PDB entry 8RC3 | electron microscopy, 3.00 A resolution | chains I and M of the 11 polymer chains in the assembly

== Chain I ==
Molecule: Target strand (TS) DNA
Sequence (61 nucleotides; each row starts with the number of its first residue; numbers below 1 keep their minus sign (DC-47 is residue -47)):
   -47 CGGTCGGGTCATACGTCGCGTCTCGAATCTGATGCGTAACTTGGATGCTT
     3 CGTGCGTGATG
Not modelled in the structure: -47 to -31, 10-13

== Chain M ==
Name: CRISPR type AFERR-associated protein Csf5
Source organism: Pseudomonas oleovorans
UniProt: A0A379PNK2 (A0A379PNK2_PSEOL); residue numbers follow UniProt; this construct covers 1-236
Sequence (236 residues; each row starts with the number of its first residue):
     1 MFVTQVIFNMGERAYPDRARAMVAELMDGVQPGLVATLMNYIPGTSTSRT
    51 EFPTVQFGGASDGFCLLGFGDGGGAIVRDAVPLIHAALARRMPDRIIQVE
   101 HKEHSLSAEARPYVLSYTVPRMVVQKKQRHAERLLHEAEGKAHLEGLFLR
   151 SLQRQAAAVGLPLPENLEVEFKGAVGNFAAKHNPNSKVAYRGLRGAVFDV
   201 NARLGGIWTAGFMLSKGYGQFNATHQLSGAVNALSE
Not modelled in the structure: 230-236

== How chain I and chain M interact ==
Contacting residue pairs (16; chain I residue first):
  DG-30(I) - Arg111(M)  salt bridge to the phosphate
  DG-30(I) - Tyr113(M)  base contact
  DG-30(I) - Ser228(M)  sugar contact
  DG-30(I) - Gly229(M)  hydrogen bond to the base
  DC-29(I) - Arg203(M)  salt bridge to the phosphate
  DC-29(I) - Thr224(M)  sugar contact
  DC-29(I) - Leu227(M)  sugar contact
  DG-28(I) - Lys102(M)  base contact
  DG-28(I) - Arg203(M)  salt bridge to the phosphate
  DG-28(I) - Thr224(M)  sugar contact
  DT-27(I) - Lys102(M)  base contact
  DT-27(I) - Glu103(M)  sugar contact
  DT-27(I) - Ser105(M)  phosphate contact
  DC-26(I) - His101(M)  sugar contact
  DC-26(I) - Glu103(M)  phosphate contact
  DT-25(I) - His101(M)  salt bridge to the phosphate
Other interface residues (no listed pair), chain M (13 interface residues in all): His104, His225

== In short ==
6 residues of chain I and 13 residues of chain M are in contact, with 1 hydrogen bond and 4 salt bridges.
Polar contacts include DG-30(I)-Gly229(M), DG-30(I)-Arg111(M) and DC-29(I)-Arg203(M).
Here chain I is Target strand (TS) DNA and chain M is CRISPR type AFERR-associated protein Csf5 (Pseudomonas
oleovorans). Entry 8RC3 (DNA bound type IV-A1 CRISPR effector complex from P. oleovorans) was determined by
electron microscopy together with 8RC2, 8RFJ, 8S35, 8S36 and 8S37 from the same study.
